PDB entry 1RUF | X-ray diffraction, 2.90 A resolution | chains 1 and 3 of the 4 polymer chains in the assembly

# Chain 1
Name: Rhinovirus 14
Source organism: Human rhinovirus 14
Reference sequence: P03303 (POLG_HRV14); residues 1-289 here correspond to UniProt positions 568-856 (UniProt number = residue number + 567)
Sequence (289 residues; each row starts with the number of its first residue):
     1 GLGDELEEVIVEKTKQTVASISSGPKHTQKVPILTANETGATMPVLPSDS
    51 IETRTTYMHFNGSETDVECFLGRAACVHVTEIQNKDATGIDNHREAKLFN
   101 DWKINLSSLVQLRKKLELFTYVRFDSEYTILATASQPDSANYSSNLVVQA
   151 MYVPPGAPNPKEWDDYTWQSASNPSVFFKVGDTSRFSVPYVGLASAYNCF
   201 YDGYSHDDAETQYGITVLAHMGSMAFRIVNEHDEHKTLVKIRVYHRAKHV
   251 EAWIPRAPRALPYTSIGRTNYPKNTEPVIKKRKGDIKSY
Unresolved in the structure: 1-16
Differences from the reference sequence: engineered mutation A219 (Asn786 in P03303)
Curated features (UniProtKB/Swiss-Prot):
  - site: Y289 (Cleavage)

# Chain 3
Name: Rhinovirus 14
Source organism: Human rhinovirus 14
Notes: engineered mutation(s): N(1)219A
Reference sequence: P03303 (POLG_HRV14); residues 1-236 here correspond to UniProt positions 332-567 (UniProt number = residue number + 331)
Sequence (236 residues; numbered 1 to 236; the number before each row is that of its first residue):
     1 GLPTTTLPGSGQFLTTDDRQSPSALPNYEPTPRIHIPGKVHNLLEIIQVD
    51 TLIPMNNTHTKDEVNSYLIPLNANRQNEQVFGTNLFIGDGVFKTTLLGEI
   101 VQYYTHWSGSLRFSLMYTGPALSSAKLILAYTPPGARGPQDRREAMLGTH
   151 VVWDIGLQSTIVMTIPWTSGVQFRYTDPDTYTSAGFLSCWYQTSLILPPE
   201 TTGQVYLLSFISACPDFKLRLMKDTQTISQTVALTE
Curated features (UniProtKB/Swiss-Prot):
  - region: A233 to E236 (Amphipathic alpha-helix)

# Chain 1 / chain 3 interface
Residue-residue contacts - 186 pairs, chain 1 then chain 3:
  A19(1) - D216(3)
  I33(1) - V151(3)  hydrophobic
  I33(1) - T160(3)
  I33(1) - I161(3)
  I33(1) - V162(3)  hydrogen bond (backbone-backbone)
  L34(1) - Q158(3)
  L34(1) - T160(3)
  T35(1) - Q158(3)
  T35(1) - S159(3)  hydrogen bond (backbone-backbone)
  T35(1) - T160(3)  hydrogen bond (backbone-backbone)
  T35(1) - V162(3)
  A36(1) - T160(3)
  N37(1) - D50(3)
  N37(1) - M116(3)
  N37(1) - T160(3)  hydrogen bond (backbone-side chain)
  N37(1) - F210(3)
  E38(1) - M116(3)
  E38(1) - S159(3)  hydrogen bond
  T42(1) - Q48(3)
  T42(1) - V49(3)
  T42(1) - D50(3)  hydrogen bond (side chain-backbone)
  T42(1) - R112(3)
  T42(1) - S212(3)
  M43(1) - R112(3)  hydrogen bond (backbone-side chain)
  P44(1) - R112(3)
  V45(1) - R112(3)  hydrogen bond (backbone-side chain)
  V45(1) - V162(3)  hydrophobic
  V45(1) - C214(3)
  L46(1) - T164(3)
  L46(1) - P215(3)
  P47(1) - S110(3)
  P47(1) - T164(3)
  P47(1) - P166(3)  hydrophobic
  P47(1) - C214(3)
  S50(1) - T164(3)
  I51(1) - T149(3)
  I51(1) - P166(3)  hydrophobic
  M58(1) - P215(3)
  M58(1) - D216(3)
  M58(1) - K218(3)
  F60(1) - K218(3)
  F60(1) - L219(3)
  G62(1) - N42(3)  hydrogen bond (backbone-side chain)
  G62(1) - L44(3)
  E64(1) - Y104(3)  hydrogen bond (backbone-side chain)
  E64(1) - R220(3)
  E64(1) - L221(3)  hydrogen bond (side chain-backbone)
  E64(1) - M222(3)  hydrogen bond (side chain-backbone)
  T65(1) - N42(3)  hydrogen bond
  T65(1) - L43(3)  hydrogen bond (backbone-backbone)
  T65(1) - L44(3)
  T65(1) - Y104(3)
  D66(1) - H41(3)
  D66(1) - N42(3)
  V67(1) - V40(3)
  V67(1) - H41(3)  hydrogen bond (backbone-backbone)
  F70(1) - L43(3)  hydrophobic
  F70(1) - Y103(3)  hydrophobic
  F70(1) - Y104(3)
  F70(1) - M222(3)
  R73(1) - T15(3)
  R73(1) - T16(3)
  R73(1) - M222(3)
  A74(1) - F13(3)  hydrophobic
  A74(1) - T15(3)  hydrogen bond (backbone-backbone)
  K103(1) - E236(3)  salt bridge
  S107(1) - L234(3)
  S108(1) - Q230(3)  hydrogen bond (backbone-side chain)
  S108(1) - A233(3)
  S108(1) - L234(3)  hydrogen bond (backbone-backbone)
  L109(1) - Q230(3)
  L109(1) - A233(3)  hydrophobic
  V110(1) - I228(3)  hydrophobic
  V110(1) - S229(3)
  V110(1) - Q230(3)  hydrogen bond (backbone-side chain)
  V110(1) - L234(3)  hydrophobic
  Q111(1) - D224(3)
  R113(1) - L234(3)
  K114(1) - E99(3)  salt bridge
  K114(1) - Y103(3)
  K114(1) - T227(3)  hydrogen bond
  K114(1) - I228(3)
  K115(1) - Y103(3)
  K115(1) - M222(3)
  F119(1) - V40(3)  hydrophobic
  Y121(1) - I36(3)  hydrophobic
  R123(1) - P30(3)
  R123(1) - T31(3)  hydrogen bond (side chain-backbone)
  R123(1) - P32(3)
  R123(1) - R33(3)
  E127(1) - R19(3)
  E127(1) - S21(3)
  T129(1) - F13(3)
  P174(1) - A24(3)
  P174(1) - L25(3)  hydrophobic
  R185(1) - F13(3)
  R185(1) - S21(3)
  F186(1) - S21(3)
  F186(1) - P22(3)
  F186(1) - A24(3)  hydrophobic
  S187(1) - S21(3)
  S187(1) - P22(3)  hydrogen bond (backbone-backbone)
  S187(1) - S23(3)
  S187(1) - A24(3)  hydrogen bond (backbone-backbone)
  V188(1) - A24(3)  hydrophobic
  V188(1) - L25(3)  hydrophobic
  P189(1) - S23(3)
  P189(1) - L25(3)  hydrophobic
  P189(1) - Y28(3)  hydrophobic
  Y190(1) - Y28(3)
  Y190(1) - P30(3)
  V191(1) - L25(3)  hydrophobic
  V191(1) - Y28(3)
  G192(1) - T31(3)  hydrogen bond (backbone-side chain)
  L193(1) - T31(3)  hydrogen bond (backbone-side chain)
  A194(1) - T31(3)  hydrogen bond (backbone-side chain)
  S195(1) - T31(3)
  S195(1) - P32(3)  hydrogen bond (side chain-backbone)
  S195(1) - I34(3)
  I215(1) - E236(3)
  Y244(1) - F13(3)  hydrophobic
  R246(1) - D17(3)
  R246(1) - D18(3)  salt bridge
  R246(1) - R19(3)
  E251(1) - R33(3)  salt bridge
  E251(1) - K39(3)  salt bridge
  A252(1) - K39(3)
  A252(1) - V40(3)  hydrogen bond (backbone-backbone)
  W253(1) - I36(3)
  W253(1) - P37(3)
  W253(1) - G38(3)
  W253(1) - K39(3)
  I254(1) - P37(3)
  I254(1) - G38(3)  hydrogen bond (backbone-backbone)
  P255(1) - G38(3)
  P255(1) - V40(3)
  P255(1) - I46(3)  hydrophobic
  P258(1) - L96(3)
  P258(1) - E99(3)
  Y263(1) - I228(3)  hydrophobic
  Y263(1) - L234(3)  hydrophobic
  T264(1) - L234(3)
  S265(1) - T235(3)
  S265(1) - E236(3)
  I266(1) - L234(3)
  I266(1) - T235(3)  hydrogen bond (backbone-backbone)
  I266(1) - E236(3)
  R268(1) - E236(3)  hydrogen bond (side chain-backbone)
  P277(1) - T60(3)
  P277(1) - K61(3)
  P277(1) - D62(3)
  V278(1) - D62(3)  hydrogen bond (backbone-side chain)
  I279(1) - P54(3)  hydrophobic
  I279(1) - N57(3)
  I279(1) - D62(3)  hydrogen bond (backbone-side chain)
  K280(1) - N57(3)
  K280(1) - D89(3)  salt bridge
  K280(1) - G90(3)
  K280(1) - K93(3)
  K281(1) - N57(3)
  K281(1) - T58(3)  hydrogen bond (side chain-backbone)
  K281(1) - H59(3)  hydrogen bond (side chain-backbone)
  K281(1) - T60(3)
  R282(1) - M55(3)  hydrogen bond (side chain-backbone)
  R282(1) - N57(3)  hydrogen bond (backbone-backbone)
  R282(1) - G82(3)  hydrogen bond (side chain-backbone)
  I286(1) - M55(3)
  I286(1) - N56(3)
  I286(1) - T58(3)
  I286(1) - V80(3)
  I286(1) - F81(3)  hydrophobic
  I286(1) - G82(3)  hydrogen bond (backbone-backbone)
  K287(1) - Q79(3)
  K287(1) - G82(3)
  S288(1) - G82(3)
  S288(1) - T83(3)
  Y289(1) - Q79(3)  hydrogen bond
  Y289(1) - G82(3)
  Y289(1) - T83(3)
  Y289(1) - N84(3)
  Y289(1) - G138(3)
  Y289(1) - P139(3)  hydrogen bond (side chain-backbone)
  Y289(1) - F186(3)  hydrophobic
  Y289(1) - L187(3)
  Y289(1) - S188(3)
  Y289(1) - W190(3)
Other interface residues (no listed pair), chain 1 (81 interface residues in all): C69, A196, K248, E276, G284, D285
Other interface residues (no listed pair), chain 3 (99 interface residues in all): S66, I69, P70, V91, T94, S114, W153, F173, F217, T225

# Summary
The interface between chain 1 and chain 3 involves 81 residues on one side and 99 on the other; the contacts
include 41 hydrogen bonds and 6 salt bridges. Polar contacts include K103(1)-E236(3), K114(1)-E99(3) and
R246(1)-D18(3).
Here chain 1 is Rhinovirus 14 and chain 3 is Rhinovirus 14, both from Human rhinovirus 14. Entry 1RUF
(Rhinovirus 14 (HRV14) (mutant with asn 1 219 replaced by ala (N219A in chain 1)) was determined by X-ray
diffraction, deposited together with 1RUC, 1RUD, 1RUE, 1RUG, 1RUH, 1RUI and 1RUJ.
